Entry 8RT4 (electron microscopy, 2.46 A resolution); this record covers chains A and D of the 42 polymer chains in the assembly.

Chain A (and D):
Molecule: TrwE protein
Organism: Escherichia coli
Notes: chain D of this document is another copy of the same molecule, construct and numbering; everything in this record applies to it too
Reference sequence: O50337 (O50337_ECOLX); residue numbers follow UniProt; this construct covers 1-395
Chain sequence (395 residues; numbered 1 to 395; the number before each row is that of its first residue):
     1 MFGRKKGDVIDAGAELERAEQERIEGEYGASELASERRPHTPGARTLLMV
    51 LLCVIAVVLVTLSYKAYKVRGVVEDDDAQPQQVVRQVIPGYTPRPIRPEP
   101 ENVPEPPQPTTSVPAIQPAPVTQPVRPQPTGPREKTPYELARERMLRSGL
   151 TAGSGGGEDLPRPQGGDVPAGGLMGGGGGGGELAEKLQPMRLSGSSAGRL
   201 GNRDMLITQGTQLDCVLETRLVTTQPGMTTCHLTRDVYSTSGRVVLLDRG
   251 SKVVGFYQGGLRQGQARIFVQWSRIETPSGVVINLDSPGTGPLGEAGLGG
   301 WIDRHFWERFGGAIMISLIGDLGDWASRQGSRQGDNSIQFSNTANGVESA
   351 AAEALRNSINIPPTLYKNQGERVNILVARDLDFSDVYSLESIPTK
Unresolved in the structure: 1-176, 332-348
Sequence notes: conflict Asp335 (Asn in O50337)
Cystine bridges: Cys215-Cys231

Chain A / chain D interface:
Contacting residue pairs - 95 pairs, chain A then chain D:
  Gly177(A) - Pro189(D)
  Gly177(A) - Arg191(D)
  Gly178(A) - Pro189(D)
  Gly179(A) - Gln188(D)
  Gly179(A) - Pro189(D)  hydrogen bond (backbone-backbone)
  Gly179(A) - Met190(D)
  Leu183(A) - Met190(D)  hydrophobic
  Ala184(A) - Met190(D)  hydrophobic
  Leu187(A) - Leu192(D)  hydrophobic
  Leu192(A) - Ala378(D)
  Leu192(A) - Arg379(D)
  Ser193(A) - Arg379(D)  hydrogen bond (backbone-side chain)
  Gly194(A) - Arg379(D)
  Gly194(A) - Asp380(D)
  Ser195(A) - Ile283(D)
  Ser195(A) - Asn284(D)  hydrogen bond (side chain-backbone)
  Ser195(A) - Arg379(D)
  Ser195(A) - Asp380(D)  hydrogen bond (backbone-backbone)
  Ser195(A) - Leu381(D)
  Ser195(A) - Asp382(D)  hydrogen bond (backbone-backbone)
  Ser196(A) - Ile283(D)
  Ser196(A) - Asp382(D)
  Ala197(A) - Val281(D)  hydrophobic
  Ala197(A) - Val282(D)
  Ala197(A) - Ile283(D)
  Ala197(A) - Asp382(D)  hydrogen bond (backbone-backbone)
  Ala197(A) - Phe383(D)  hydrophobic
  Ala197(A) - Val386(D)
  Gly198(A) - Val281(D)
  Gly198(A) - Val282(D)  hydrogen bond (backbone-backbone)
  Gly198(A) - Val386(D)
  Arg199(A) - Ser279(D)  hydrogen bond (side chain-backbone)
  Arg199(A) - Gly280(D)
  Arg199(A) - Val281(D)
  Arg199(A) - Val386(D)  hydrogen bond (side chain-backbone)
  Arg199(A) - Tyr387(D)
  Leu200(A) - Glu276(D)
  Leu200(A) - Gly280(D)  hydrogen bond (backbone-backbone)
  Leu200(A) - Val282(D)  hydrophobic
  Arg203(A) - Pro278(D)  hydrogen bond (side chain-backbone)
  Arg203(A) - Gly280(D)
  Thr208(A) - Lys252(D)  hydrogen bond
  Thr208(A) - Arg274(D)
  Thr208(A) - Glu276(D)  hydrogen bond
  Gln209(A) - Lys252(D)  hydrogen bond (backbone-side chain)
  Gln209(A) - Val254(D)
  Gln209(A) - Arg274(D)
  Gly210(A) - Lys252(D)
  Gly210(A) - Val254(D)
  Thr211(A) - Lys252(D)  hydrogen bond
  Gln212(A) - Glu218(D)  hydrogen bond
  Gln212(A) - Thr219(D)
  Gln212(A) - Thr230(D)
  Thr240(A) - Glu276(D)
  Gly264(A) - His305(D)
  Gly264(A) - Glu308(D)  hydrogen bond (backbone-side chain)
  Gly264(A) - Ile361(D)
  Gln265(A) - Thr224(D)
  Gln265(A) - Gln225(D)
  Ala266(A) - Thr224(D)
  Arg267(A) - Thr224(D)
  Arg267(A) - Gln225(D)  hydrogen bond (backbone-side chain)
  Phe269(A) - Gln225(D)
  Phe269(A) - Pro226(D)
  Leu293(A) - Thr219(D)
  Leu293(A) - Arg220(D)  hydrogen bond (backbone-backbone)
  Leu293(A) - Gln369(D)
  Gly294(A) - Thr219(D)
  Gly294(A) - Arg220(D)
  Glu295(A) - Arg220(D)  salt bridge
  Glu295(A) - Val222(D)
  Ala296(A) - Gln225(D)
  Ala296(A) - Pro226(D)
  Ala296(A) - Gly227(D)
  Ala296(A) - Tyr257(D)
  Arg304(A) - Glu308(D)  salt bridge
  Phe306(A) - Met315(D)  hydrophobic
  Phe310(A) - Gly312(D)
  Phe310(A) - Met315(D)  hydrophobic
  Ile314(A) - Met315(D)  hydrophobic
  Ile314(A) - Ile319(D)  hydrophobic
  Asp321(A) - Gly323(D)
  Asp321(A) - Asp324(D)
  Asp321(A) - Ser327(D)
  Trp325(A) - Ser327(D)
  Trp325(A) - Gly330(D)
  Leu355(A) - Ala350(D)
  Leu355(A) - Ala354(D)  hydrophobic
  Arg356(A) - Glu353(D)  salt bridge
  Ile359(A) - Asn357(D)
  Asn360(A) - Asn357(D)  hydrogen bond
  Leu376(A) - Met228(D)
  Leu376(A) - Thr230(D)
  Ala378(A) - Met228(D)  hydrophobic
  Asp380(A) - Arg274(D)  salt bridge
Also at the interface, not in a pair above, chain A (52 interface residues in all): Gly180, Leu261, Gln263, Ile268, Pro288, Ala313, Leu318, Ala352
Also at the interface, not in a pair above, chain D (55 interface residues in all): Ile316, Gly320, Ala326, Ser349, Asp385

Summary:
52 residues of chain A face 55 of chain D across their interface, with 20 hydrogen bonds and 4 salt bridges.
Polar contacts include Glu295(A)-Arg220(D), Arg304(A)-Glu308(D) and Arg356(A)-Glu353(D).
Both chains are TrwE protein (Escherichia coli). Entry 8RT4 (O-layer structure (TrwH/VirB7, TrwF/VirB9CTD,
TrwE/VirB10CTD) of the outer membrane core complex from the fully-assembled R388 type ...) was determined by
electron microscopy, deposited together with 8RT5, 8RT6, 8RT7, 8RT8, 8RT9, 8RTA, 8RTB and 8RTD.
